Entry 6VX4 (electron microscopy, 3.12 A resolution); this record covers chains H and F of the 9 polymer chains in the assembly.

[Chain H]
Protein: Variable Domain of Heavy Chain of Antibody TyTx11
Organism: Mus musculus
Notes: antibody fragment or engineered binder
Amino-acid sequence (181 residues; each row starts with the number of its first residue; X marks 2 residues of unknown identity (built as UNK)):
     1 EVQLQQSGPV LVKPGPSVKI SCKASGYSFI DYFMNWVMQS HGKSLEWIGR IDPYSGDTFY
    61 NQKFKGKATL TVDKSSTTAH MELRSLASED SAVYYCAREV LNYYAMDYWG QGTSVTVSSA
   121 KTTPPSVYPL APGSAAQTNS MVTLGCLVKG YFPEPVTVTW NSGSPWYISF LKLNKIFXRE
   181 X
Unresolved in the structure: 119-181
Disulfides: C22-C96

[Chain F]
Protein: Cytolethal distending toxin subunit B
Organism: Salmonella enterica subsp. enterica serovar Typhi str. CT18
Notes: EC 3.1.-.-
Reference sequence: A0A447PE99 (A0A447PE99_SALET); numbering as in UniProt (aligned over 23-269)
Amino-acid sequence (255 residues; numbered 23 to 277; the number before each row is that of its first residue):
    23 NISDYKVMTW NLQGSSASTE SKWNVNVRQL LSGTAGVDIL MVQEAGAVPT SAVPTGRHIQ
    83 PFGVGIPIDE YTWNLGTTSR QDIRYIYHSA IDVGARRVNL AIVSRQRADN VYVLRPTTVA
   143 SRPVIGIGLG NDVFLTAHAL ASGGPDAAAI VRVTINFFRQ PQMRHLSWFL AGDFNRSPDR
   203 LENDLMTEHL ERVVAVLAPT EPTQIGGGIL DYGVIVDRAP YSQRVEALRN PQLASDHYPV
   263 AFLARSCLEH HHHHH
Unresolved in the structure: 270-277
Construct notes: expression tag (270-277)
What the authors report for this chain:
  - conformationally variable residues (loop rearrangement): I177, H211, L212, E213, R214, V215
  - catalytic residues: H160 (citing earlier work)

[Interface between chain H and chain F]
Residue-residue contacts (29):
  I30(H) - T139(F)
  D31(H) - T139(F)  hydrogen bond
  D31(H) - A171(F)
  D31(H) - R174(F)  salt bridge
  D31(H) - N178(F)
  Y32(H) - R174(F)  hydrogen bond
  Y32(H) - E210(F)  hydrogen bond
  F33(H) - N178(F)
  Y54(H) - R137(F)
  Y54(H) - P138(F)
  Y54(H) - T139(F)
  R98(H) - E210(F)
  V100(H) - E210(F)
  V100(H) - H211(F)
  L101(H) - R174(F)
  L101(H) - I177(F)  hydrophobic
  L101(H) - N178(F)
  L101(H) - H211(F)
  L101(H) - V215(F)  hydrophobic
  N102(H) - N178(F)  hydrogen bond (side chain-backbone)
  N102(H) - R181(F)
  Y103(H) - R181(F)
  Y103(H) - Q182(F)
  Y103(H) - P183(F)
  Y103(H) - R186(F)
  Y104(H) - R181(F)
  Y104(H) - L212(F)
  Y104(H) - E213(F)  hydrogen bond (side chain-backbone)
  D107(H) - E210(F)
Also at the interface, not in a pair above, chain F (18 interface residues in all): V86, T209
The authors on this interface:
  - residue pairs: D31(H)-R174(F) (hydrogen bond), Y32(H)-R174(F) (hydrogen bond), Y32(H)-E210(F) (hydrogen bond), L101(H)-I177(F) (hydrophobic contact), L101(H)-V215(F) (hydrophobic contact), N102(H)-N178(F), Y104(H)-E213(F) (hydrogen bond)
  - epitope / paratope residues, chain H: D31(H), Y32(H), L101(H), N102(H), Y104(H)
  - epitope / paratope residues, chain F: R174(F), I177(F), N178(F), E210(F), E213(F), V215(F)

[Overview]
Chain H and chain F form an interface of 12 and 18 residues respectively; the contacts include 5 hydrogen
bonds and 1 salt bridge. Among the polar pairs are D31(H)-R174(F), D31(H)-T139(F) and Y32(H)-R174(F). The
authors report hydrogen bonds between D31(H) and R174(F), Y32(H) and R174(F) and Y32(H) and E210(F) among
others; hydrophobic contacts between L101(H) and I177(F) and L101(H) and V215(F); a contact between N102(H)
and N178(F). The paper reports the catalytic residue H160(F); epitope/paratope residues D31(H), Y32(H) and
R174(F) among others.
Chain H is Variable Domain of Heavy Chain of Antibody TyTx11 (Mus musculus) and chain F is Cytolethal
distending toxin subunit B (Salmonella enterica subsp. enterica serovar Typhi str. CT18); the structure,
Density-fitted Model Structure of Antibody Variable Domains of TyTx11 in Complex with Typhoid Toxin, was
determined by electron microscopy.
